PDB entry 4O0F | X-ray diffraction, 1.92 A resolution | chains A and B

# Chain A (and B)
Name: Isoaspartyl peptidase/L-asparaginase
Organism: Homo sapiens
Notes: EC 3.4.19.5, 3.5.1.1; chain B of this document is another copy of the same molecule, construct and numbering; everything in this record applies to it too
UniProtKB: Q7L266 (ASGL1_HUMAN); residue numbers follow UniProt; this construct covers 1-308
Amino-acid sequence (309 residues; numbered 0 to 308; the number before each row is that of its first residue; numbering starts at 0):
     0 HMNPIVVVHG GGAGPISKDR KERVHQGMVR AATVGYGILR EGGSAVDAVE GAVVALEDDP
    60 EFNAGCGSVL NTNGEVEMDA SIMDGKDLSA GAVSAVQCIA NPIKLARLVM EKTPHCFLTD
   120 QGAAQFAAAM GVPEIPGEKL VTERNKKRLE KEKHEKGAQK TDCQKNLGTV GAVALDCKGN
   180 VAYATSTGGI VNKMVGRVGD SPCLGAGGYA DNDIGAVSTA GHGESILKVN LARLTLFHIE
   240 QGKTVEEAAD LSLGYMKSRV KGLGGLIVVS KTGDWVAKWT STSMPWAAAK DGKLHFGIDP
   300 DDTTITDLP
Unresolved in the structure: 153-165 (chain B: 153-166, 300-301)
Sequence notes: expression tag (0); engineered mutation Ala219 (Thr in Q7L266)
Bound ions: Na+ site 1: Leu55, Glu56, Asp58, Phe61, Ala63, Cys65; Na+ site 2 near Leu166 (its only coordinating residue here)
Small-molecule neighbours:
  - glycine (GLY), molecule 1: Ser88, Ala89, Val108, Met109, Thr112, Pro113, His114, Cys115
  - glycine (GLY), molecule 2: Thr168, Thr186, Gly188, Ile189, Arg196, Asp199, Ser200, Gly220, His221, Gly222, Ile225
UniProt features mapped onto this chain:
  - active site: Thr168 (Nucleophile)
  - binding site (substrate): Arg196 to Asp199
  - modified residue: Met1 (N-acetylmethionine)
  - natural variant: Gly178 (G178R: Found in a large family with early-onset recessive retinal degeneration)
  - mutagenesis: Thr168 (T168A/C: Abolishes activation by autocleavage. Abolishes enzyme activity; T168S: Strongly reduced enzyme activity)
What the authors report for this chain:
  - catalytic residues: Thr186 (proposed by the authors, not directly observed)

# How chain A and chain B interact
Residue-residue contacts - 87 pairs, chain A then chain B:
  Asn72(A) - Gln124(B)
  Met82(A) - Lys227(B)
  Gly84(A) - Arg258(B)  hydrogen bond (backbone-side chain)
  Lys85(A) - Arg258(B)
  Asp86(A) - Val259(B)
  Leu87(A) - Lys227(B)
  Leu87(A) - Tyr254(B)
  Leu87(A) - Arg258(B)
  Ser93(A) - Thr118(B)
  Ala94(A) - Thr118(B)
  Thr112(A) - Met193(B)
  Pro113(A) - Glu223(B)
  His114(A) - Ile189(B)
  His114(A) - Lys192(B)
  His114(A) - Met193(B)  hydrogen bond (side chain-backbone)
  His114(A) - Arg196(B)
  His114(A) - Glu223(B)  salt bridge
  Cys115(A) - Glu223(B)
  Cys115(A) - Lys227(B)
  Phe116(A) - Gly195(B)
  Phe116(A) - Arg196(B)
  Phe116(A) - Val197(B)  hydrogen bond (backbone-backbone)
  Phe116(A) - Cys202(B)  hydrophobic
  Leu117(A) - Val194(B)
  Leu117(A) - Gly195(B)
  Leu117(A) - Arg196(B)
  Thr118(A) - Ala94(B)
  Thr118(A) - Thr118(B)  hydrogen bond
  Thr118(A) - Gly195(B)  hydrogen bond (backbone-backbone)
  Thr118(A) - Val197(B)
  Asp119(A) - Asp119(B)
  Asp119(A) - Gln120(B)  hydrogen bond (side chain-backbone)
  Gln120(A) - Gln96(B)
  Gln120(A) - Asp119(B)  hydrogen bond (backbone-side chain)
  Gln120(A) - Gln120(B)
  Gly121(A) - Val194(B)
  Phe125(A) - Met193(B)  hydrophobic
  Lys192(A) - His114(B)
  Met193(A) - Thr112(B)
  Met193(A) - His114(B)  hydrogen bond (backbone-side chain)
  Met193(A) - Phe125(B)  hydrophobic
  Val194(A) - Gly121(B)
  Val194(A) - Gln124(B)
  Gly195(A) - Phe116(B)
  Gly195(A) - Leu117(B)
  Gly195(A) - Thr118(B)  hydrogen bond (backbone-backbone)
  Gly195(A) - Gly121(B)
  Arg196(A) - His114(B)
  Arg196(A) - Phe116(B)
  Arg196(A) - Leu117(B)
  Val197(A) - Phe116(B)  hydrogen bond (backbone-backbone)
  Val197(A) - Thr118(B)
  Cys202(A) - Phe116(B)  hydrophobic
  Leu203(A) - Asn229(B)
  Tyr208(A) - Lys227(B)  hydrogen bond (side chain-backbone)
  Tyr208(A) - Val228(B)
  Asp210(A) - Tyr254(B)
  Asp210(A) - Arg258(B)  salt bridge
  Asp212(A) - Arg258(B)  salt bridge
  Glu223(A) - Pro113(B)
  Glu223(A) - His114(B)  salt bridge
  Glu223(A) - Cys115(B)
  Leu226(A) - Cys115(B)  hydrophobic
  Leu226(A) - Leu203(B)
  Lys227(A) - Met82(B)
  Lys227(A) - Leu87(B)
  Lys227(A) - Cys115(B)
  Lys227(A) - Leu203(B)
  Lys227(A) - Tyr208(B)  hydrogen bond (backbone-side chain)
  Val228(A) - Tyr208(B)
  Asn229(A) - Leu203(B)  hydrogen bond (side chain-backbone)
  Asn229(A) - Gly204(B)
  Asn229(A) - Asn229(B)
  Asn229(A) - Arg232(B)
  Arg232(A) - Asn229(B)
  Phe236(A) - Arg232(B)
  Phe236(A) - Phe236(B)  hydrophobic
  Gln240(A) - Phe236(B)
  Gln240(A) - Gln240(B)
  Tyr254(A) - Leu87(B)
  Tyr254(A) - Asp210(B)  hydrogen bond
  Arg258(A) - Gly84(B)  hydrogen bond (side chain-backbone)
  Arg258(A) - Lys85(B)  hydrogen bond (side chain-backbone)
  Arg258(A) - Leu87(B)
  Arg258(A) - Asp210(B)  salt bridge
  Arg258(A) - Asp212(B)  salt bridge
  Val259(A) - Leu87(B)  hydrophobic
Other interface residues (no listed pair), chain A (47 interface residues in all): Ser88, Gln124, Gly204, Asn211, Leu233, Glu239
Other interface residues (no listed pair), chain B (47 interface residues in all): Asp86, Ser88, Ser93, Asn211, Leu226, Leu233

# In short
Chain A and chain B each contribute 47 residues to their interface, with 16 hydrogen bonds and 6 salt bridges.
Among the polar pairs are His114(A)-Glu223(B), Asp210(A)-Arg258(B) and Asp212(A)-Arg258(B). Bound to chain A:
glycine. UniProt lists active-site residue Thr168(A), 4 substrate-binding residues and one mutagenesis site on
chain A. The paper reports the catalytic residue Thr186(A).
Chain A and chain B are both Isoaspartyl peptidase/L-asparaginase (Homo sapiens); the structure, Crystal
structure of the human L-asparaginase protein T219A mutant, was determined by X-ray diffraction together with
4O0C, 4O0D, 4O0E, 4O0G and 4O0H from the same study.
